PDB entry 4DPL | X-ray diffraction, 1.90 A resolution | chains A and C of the 4 polymer chains in the assembly

[Chain A (and C)]
Name: Malonyl-CoA/succinyl-CoA reductase
Source organism: Sulfolobus tokodaii
Notes: EC 1.2.1.75, 1.2.1.76; chain C of this document is another copy of the same molecule, construct and numbering; everything in this record applies to it too
Reference sequence: Q96YK1 (Q96YK1_SULTO); residues 1-359 here = UniProt positions 1-359
Chain sequence (359 residues; each row starts with the number of its first residue):
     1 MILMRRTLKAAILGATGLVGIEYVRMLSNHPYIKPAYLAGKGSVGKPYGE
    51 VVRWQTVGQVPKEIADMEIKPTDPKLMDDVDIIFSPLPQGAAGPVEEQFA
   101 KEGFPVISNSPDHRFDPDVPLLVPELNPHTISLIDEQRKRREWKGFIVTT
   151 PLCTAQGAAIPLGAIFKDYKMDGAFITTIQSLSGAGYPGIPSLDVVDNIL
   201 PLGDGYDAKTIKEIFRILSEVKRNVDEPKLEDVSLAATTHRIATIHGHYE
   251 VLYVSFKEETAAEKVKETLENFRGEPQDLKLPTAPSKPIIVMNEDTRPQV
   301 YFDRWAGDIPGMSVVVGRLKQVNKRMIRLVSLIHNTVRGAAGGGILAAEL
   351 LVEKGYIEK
Unresolved in the structure: 1-5 (chain C: 1-6)
Glycans and other covalent adducts: unknown ligand (UNL) linked to Cys153
Ligand contacts: NADP (NAP; NADP nicotinamide-adenine-dinucleotide phosphate): Gly14, Ala15, Thr16, Gly17, Leu18, Val19, Gly20, Gly40, Lys41, Gly42, Ser43, Thr72, Pro86, Leu87, Pro88, Gln89, Ala91, Asn109, Ser110, Pro111, Arg114, Ser183, Gly184, Ala185, Gly186, Tyr187, Asn335, Thr336, Gly339, Ala340
Reported in the primary citation:
  - binding site for NADP: Ala15, Thr16, Leu18, Ala39, Lys41, Gly42, Ser43, Ser183, Tyr187, Asn335
  - conformationally variable residues (side-chain flip): Tyr187
  - specificity-determining residues: Leu152, Tyr206, Arg241 (proposed by the authors, not directly observed)
  - catalytic residues: Arg114, Thr154, Lys209 (proposed by the authors, not directly observed)

[How chain A and chain C interact]
Pairs across the interface (18):
  Arg53(A) - Phe302(C)
  Trp54(A) - Phe302(C)
  Gln55(A) - Tyr301(C)
  Gln55(A) - Phe302(C)
  Val57(A) - Val57(C)  hydrophobic
  Gln59(A) - Phe302(C)  hydrogen bond (side chain-backbone)
  Gln59(A) - Trp305(C)
  Gln59(A) - Ala306(C)
  Ile245(A) - Tyr301(C)  hydrophobic
  Tyr301(A) - Gln55(C)
  Tyr301(A) - Ile245(C)  hydrophobic
  Phe302(A) - Arg53(C)
  Phe302(A) - Trp54(C)
  Phe302(A) - Gln55(C)
  Phe302(A) - Gln59(C)
  Trp305(A) - Gln59(C)  hydrogen bond (backbone-side chain)
  Ala306(A) - Gln59(C)
  Gly307(A) - Gln59(C)  hydrogen bond (backbone-side chain)
Interface residues without a listed pair, chain A (13 interface residues in all): Thr56, Pro310
Interface residues without a listed pair, chain C (11 interface residues in all): Thr56

[In short]
13 residues of chain A face 11 of chain C across their interface, with 3 hydrogen bonds. Among the polar pairs
are Gln59(A)-Phe302(C), Trp305(A)-Gln59(C) and Gly307(A)-Gln59(C). Chain A binds NADP. From the paper:
catalytic residues Arg114(A), Thr154(A) and Lys209(A); a binding site for NADP at Ala15(A), Thr16(A) and
Leu18(A) among others.
Chain A and chain C are both Malonyl-CoA/succinyl-CoA reductase (Sulfolobus tokodaii); the structure,
Structure of malonyl-coenzyme A reductase from crenarchaeota in complex with NadP, was determined by X-ray
diffraction (same publication as 4DPK and 4DPM).
